PDB entry 6ROY | X-ray diffraction, 2.10 A resolution | chains A and D

# Chain A
Molecule: Tyrosine-protein phosphatase non-receptor type 11
Organism: Homo sapiens
Notes: EC 3.1.3.48
Reference sequence: Q06124 (PTN11_HUMAN), isoform Q06124-3; residue numbers follow UniProt; this construct covers 3-104
Sequence (104 residues; numbered 1 to 104; the number before each row is that of its first residue):
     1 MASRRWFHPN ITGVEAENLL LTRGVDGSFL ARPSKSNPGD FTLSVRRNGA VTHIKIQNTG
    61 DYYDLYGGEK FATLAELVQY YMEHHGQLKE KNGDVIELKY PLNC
Unresolved in the structure: 1-2
Sequence notes: initiating methionine (1); expression tag (2)
Curated features (UniProtKB/Swiss-Prot):
  - modified residue (Phosphotyrosine): Tyr62, Tyr66
Reported in the primary citation:
  - mutagenesis - R32A: abolished catalytic activity with immune receptor tyrosine-based inhibitory motif (ITIM) (chain D)

# Chain D
Molecule: immune receptor tyrosine-based inhibitory motif (ITIM)
Sequence (11 residues; each row starts with the number of its first residue; numbers below 1 keep their minus sign (Phe-3 is residue -3)):
    -3 FSVDYGELDF Q
Unresolved in the structure: -3 to -2
Modified residues: Tyr1 (O-phosphotyrosine; PTR)

# How chain A and chain D interact
Pairs across the interface (28; chain A residue first):
  Glu17(A) with Val-1(D)
  Arg32(A) with Tyr1(D)
  Ser34(A) with Tyr1(D)
  Lys35(A) with Tyr1(D)
  Ser36(A) with Tyr1(D)
  Thr42(A) with Tyr1(D)
  Val51(A) with Asp0(D)
  Thr52(A) with Asp0(D)
  His53(A) with Val-1(D); Asp0(D); Tyr1(D); Gly2(D), hydrogen bond (backbone-backbone)
  Ile54(A) with Leu4(D), hydrophobic
  Lys55(A) with Tyr1(D)
  Leu65(A) with Leu4(D), hydrophobic; Phe6(D)
  Tyr66(A) with Phe6(D)
  Gly67(A) with Phe6(D)
  Gly68(A) with Phe6(D)
  Gln87(A) with Gln7(D), hydrogen bond
  Leu88(A) with Leu4(D), hydrophobic
  Lys89(A) with Leu4(D); Asp5(D), hydrogen bond (backbone-backbone)
  Glu90(A) with Glu3(D); Asp5(D)
  Lys91(A) with Glu3(D), hydrogen bond (backbone-backbone); Leu4(D), hydrogen bond (side chain-backbone)
  Ile96(A) with Leu4(D), hydrophobic
Also at the interface, not in a pair above, chain A (23 interface residues in all): Gly13, Tyr81
Interface features reported in the paper:
  - interface residues, chain A: Arg32(A), Ser36(A)

# Summary
23 residues of chain A face 9 of chain D across their interface; the contacts include 5 hydrogen bonds. Polar
pairs include Gln87(A)-Gln7(D), Lys91(A)-Leu4(D) and His53(A)-Gly2(D). The paper reports that R32A of chain A
abolishes catalytic activity with immune receptor tyrosine-based inhibitory motif (ITIM) (chain D); interface
residues Arg32(A) and Ser36(A).
Here chain A is Tyrosine-protein phosphatase non-receptor type 11 (Homo sapiens) and chain D is immune
receptor tyrosine-based inhibitory motif (ITIM). Entry 6ROY (Structure of the N-SH2 domain of the human
tyrosine-protein phosphatase non-receptor type 11 in complex with ...) was determined by X-ray diffraction
together with 6ROZ from the same study.
